Entry 4XUJ (X-ray diffraction, 3.18 A resolution); this record covers chains F and I of the 10 polymer chains in the assembly.

# Chain F
Protein: Histone H4
Source organism: Xenopus laevis
UniProt: P62799 (H4_XENLA); residues 1-102 here correspond to UniProt positions 2-103 (UniProt number = residue number + 1)
Sequence (102 residues; row label = number of the first residue in the row):
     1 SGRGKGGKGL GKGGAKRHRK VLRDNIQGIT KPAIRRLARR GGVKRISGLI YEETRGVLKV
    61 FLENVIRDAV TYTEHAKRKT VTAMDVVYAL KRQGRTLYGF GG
Not modelled in the structure: 1-15
Curated features (UniProtKB/Swiss-Prot):
  - DNA-binding region: Lys16 to Lys20
  - modified residue: Ser1 (N-acetylserine), Arg3 (Asymmetric dimethylarginine), Lys5 (N6-(2-hydroxyisobutyryl)lysine), Lys8 (N6-(2-hydroxyisobutyryl)lysine), Lys12 (N6-(2-hydroxyisobutyryl)lysine), Lys16 (N6-(2-hydroxyisobutyryl)lysine), Lys20 (N6,N6,N6-trimethyllysine), Lys31 (N6-(2-hydroxyisobutyryl)lysine), Lys44 (N6-(2-hydroxyisobutyryl)lysine), Ser47 (Phosphoserine), Tyr51 (Phosphotyrosine), Lys59 (N6-(2-hydroxyisobutyryl)lysine), Lys77 (N6-(2-hydroxyisobutyryl)lysine), Lys79 (N6-(2-hydroxyisobutyryl)lysine), Tyr88 (Phosphotyrosine), Lys91 (N6-(2-hydroxyisobutyryl)lysine)
  - cross-link (Glycyl lysine isopeptide (Lys-Gly)): Lys31 (interchain with G-Cter in UFM1), Lys91 (interchain with G-Cter in ubiquitin)

# Chain I
Molecule: 145-nt DNA strand
Sequence (145 nucleotides; row label = number of the first residue in the row; numbers below 1 keep their minus sign (DA-72 is residue -72)):
   -72 ATCAATATCC ACCTGCAGAT ACTACCAAAA GTGTATTTGG AAACTGCTCC ATCAAAAGGC
   -12 ATGTTCAGCT GAATCAGCTG AACATGCCTT TTGATGGAGC AGTTTCCAAA TACACTTTTG
    48 GTAGTATCTG CAGGTGGATA TTGAT

# Interface between chain F and chain I
Contacting residue pairs (14):
  Arg35(F) with DA8(I), salt bridge to the phosphate
  Arg45(F) with DT6(I), base contact; DG7(I), hydrogen bond to the sugar; DA8(I), phosphate contact
  Ile46(F) with DG7(I), sugar contact; DA8(I), hydrogen bond to the phosphate
  Ser47(F) with DG7(I), phosphate contact
  Gly48(F) with DG7(I), hydrogen bond to the phosphate
  Tyr51(F) with DA8(I), phosphate contact
  Arg78(F) with DC27(I), phosphate contact; DA28(I), phosphate contact
  Lys79(F) with DG26(I), salt bridge to the phosphate; DC27(I), hydrogen bond to the phosphate
  Thr80(F) with DC27(I), hydrogen bond to the phosphate
Also at the interface, not in a pair above, chain F (11 interface residues in all): Lys44, Lys77

# In short
11 residues of chain F and 6 residues of chain I are in contact, with 5 hydrogen bonds and 2 salt bridges.
Among the polar pairs are Arg45(F)-DG7(I), Ile46(F)-DA8(I) and Gly48(F)-DG7(I). UniProt lists a DNA-binding
region on chain F.
Here chain F is Histone H4 (Xenopus laevis) and chain I is a 145-nt DNA strand. Entry 4XUJ (Nucleosome core
particle containing adducts from treatment with a thiomorpholine-substituted
[(eta-6-p-cymene)Ru(3-hydroxy-2-pyridone)Cl] compound) was determined by X-ray diffraction.
